PDB entry 5FGD | X-ray diffraction, 2.80 A resolution | chains T and U of the 28 polymer chains in the assembly

Chain T:
Molecule: Probable proteasome subunit alpha type-7
From: Saccharomyces cerevisiae (strain ATCC 204508 / S288c)
Notes: EC 3.4.25.1
UniProtKB: P21242 (PSA7_YEAST); residues -3 to 284 here correspond to UniProt positions 1-288 (UniProt number = residue number + 4)
Sequence (288 residues; each row starts with the number of its first residue; numbers below 1 keep their minus sign (Met-3 is residue -3)):
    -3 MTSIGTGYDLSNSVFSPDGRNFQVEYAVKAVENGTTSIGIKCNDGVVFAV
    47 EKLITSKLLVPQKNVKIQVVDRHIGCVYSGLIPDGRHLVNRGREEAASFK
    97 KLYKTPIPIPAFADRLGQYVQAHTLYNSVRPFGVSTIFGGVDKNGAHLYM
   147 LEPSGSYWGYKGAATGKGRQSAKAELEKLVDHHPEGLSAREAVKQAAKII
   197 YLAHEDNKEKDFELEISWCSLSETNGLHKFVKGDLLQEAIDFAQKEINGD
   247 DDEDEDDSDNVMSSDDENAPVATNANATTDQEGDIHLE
Not modelled in the structure: -3 to 1, 245-284
Curated features (UniProtKB/Swiss-Prot):
  - modified residue: Thr-2 (N-acetylthreonine)

Chain U:
Molecule: Proteasome subunit alpha type-1
From: Saccharomyces cerevisiae (strain ATCC 204508 / S288c)
Notes: EC 3.4.25.1
UniProtKB: P21243 (PSA1_YEAST); residues -8 to 243 here correspond to UniProt positions 1-252 (UniProt number = residue number + 9)
Sequence (252 residues; each row starts with the number of its first residue; numbers below 1 keep their minus sign (Met-8 is residue -8)):
    -8 MSGAAAASAAGYDRHITIFSPEGRLYQVEYAFKATNQTNINSLAVRGKDC
    42 TVVISQKKVPDKLLDPTTVSYIFCISRTIGMVVNGPIPDARNAALRAKAE
    92 AAEFRYKYGYDMPCDVLAKRMANLSQIYTQRAYMRPLGVILTFVSVDEEL
   142 GPSIYKTDPAGYYVGYKATATGPKQQEITTNLENHFKKSKIDHINEESWE
   192 KVVEFAITHMIDALGTEFSKNDLEVGVATKDKFFTLSAENIEERLVAIAE
   242 QD
Not modelled in the structure: -8 to 1, 243

How chain T and chain U interact:
Residue-residue contacts (61; chain T residue first):
  Thr2(T) - His6(U)  hydrogen bond (backbone-side chain)
  Gly3(T) - His6(U)
  Tyr4(T) - Arg5(U)
  Tyr4(T) - Tyr21(U)
  Ser9(T) - Arg126(U)
  Val10(T) - His6(U)
  Val10(T) - Gln18(U)
  Phe11(T) - Gln18(U)  hydrogen bond (backbone-side chain)
  Phe11(T) - Tyr21(U)
  Phe11(T) - Ala22(U)  hydrophobic
  Phe11(T) - Ala25(U)  hydrophobic
  Phe11(T) - Arg126(U)
  Phe11(T) - Pro127(U)
  Phe11(T) - Gly129(U)
  Ser12(T) - Tyr21(U)
  Pro13(T) - Tyr21(U)  hydrophobic
  Pro13(T) - Lys24(U)  hydrogen bond (backbone-side chain)
  Asp14(T) - Lys24(U)
  Gly15(T) - Tyr21(U)
  Gly15(T) - Ala25(U)
  Lys37(T) - Asp56(U)  salt bridge
  Gln114(T) - Arg82(U)  hydrogen bond (side chain-backbone)
  Gln114(T) - Asn83(U)
  Gln114(T) - Leu86(U)
  Gln117(T) - Pro79(U)
  Gln117(T) - Asp80(U)
  Gln117(T) - Asn83(U)  hydrogen bond
  Gln117(T) - Arg126(U)
  Thr120(T) - Arg126(U)  hydrogen bond (backbone-side chain)
  Leu121(T) - Tyr124(U)
  Leu121(T) - Arg126(U)
  Leu121(T) - Leu128(U)  hydrophobic
  Tyr122(T) - Tyr124(U)
  Tyr122(T) - Met125(U)  hydrophobic
  Ser150(T) - Pro79(U)
  Gly151(T) - Pro79(U)
  Ser152(T) - Ile78(U)
  Ser152(T) - Pro79(U)
  Tyr153(T) - Arg82(U)  hydrogen bond (backbone-side chain)
  Trp154(T) - Leu55(U)  hydrophobic
  Trp154(T) - Thr59(U)
  Trp154(T) - Val60(U)  hydrophobic
  Trp154(T) - Ser61(U)
  Trp154(T) - Tyr62(U)
  Trp154(T) - Ile78(U)  hydrophobic
  Trp154(T) - Arg82(U)
  Gly155(T) - Leu55(U)
  Gly155(T) - Asp56(U)  hydrogen bond (backbone-backbone)
  Gly155(T) - Thr59(U)  hydrogen bond (backbone-side chain)
  Tyr156(T) - Leu54(U)
  Tyr156(T) - Leu55(U)
  Tyr156(T) - Asp56(U)
  Lys157(T) - Leu54(U)  hydrogen bond (backbone-backbone)
  Lys157(T) - Leu55(U)
  Gly158(T) - Leu54(U)
  Lys169(T) - Leu54(U)
  Leu172(T) - Leu54(U)
  Glu173(T) - Lys53(U)  salt bridge
  Glu173(T) - Leu54(U)
  Val176(T) - Leu54(U)  hydrophobic
  Asp177(T) - Lys53(U)  salt bridge
Interface residues without a listed pair, chain T (32 interface residues in all): Asp110, Tyr145
Interface residues without a listed pair, chain U (29 interface residues in all): Asp52, Pro57

In short:
32 residues of chain T and 29 residues of chain U are in contact; the contacts include 10 hydrogen bonds and 3
salt bridges. Among the polar pairs are Lys37(T)-Asp56(U), Glu173(T)-Lys53(U) and Asp177(T)-Lys53(U).
Here chain T is Probable proteasome subunit alpha type-7 and chain U is Proteasome subunit alpha type-1, both
from Saccharomyces cerevisiae (strain ATCC 204508 / S288c). Entry 5FGD (Yeast 20S proteasome beta5-H(-2)L-T1A
double mutant in complex with Carfilzomib) was determined by X-ray diffraction (same publication as 5CZ4,
5CZ5, 5CZ6, 5CZ7, 5CZ8, 5CZ9 and 16 further entries).
